7NJM - chains C and D of the 20 polymer chains in the assembly; structure by electron microscopy, 2.84 A resolution.

Chain C:
Name: ATP synthase subunit alpha
From: Mycolicibacterium smegmatis (strain ATCC 700084 / mc(2)155)
Notes: EC 7.1.2.2
Reference sequence: A0R202 (ATPA_MYCS2); numbering as in UniProt (aligned over 1-548)
Sequence (548 residues; numbered 1 to 548; the number before each row is that of its first residue):
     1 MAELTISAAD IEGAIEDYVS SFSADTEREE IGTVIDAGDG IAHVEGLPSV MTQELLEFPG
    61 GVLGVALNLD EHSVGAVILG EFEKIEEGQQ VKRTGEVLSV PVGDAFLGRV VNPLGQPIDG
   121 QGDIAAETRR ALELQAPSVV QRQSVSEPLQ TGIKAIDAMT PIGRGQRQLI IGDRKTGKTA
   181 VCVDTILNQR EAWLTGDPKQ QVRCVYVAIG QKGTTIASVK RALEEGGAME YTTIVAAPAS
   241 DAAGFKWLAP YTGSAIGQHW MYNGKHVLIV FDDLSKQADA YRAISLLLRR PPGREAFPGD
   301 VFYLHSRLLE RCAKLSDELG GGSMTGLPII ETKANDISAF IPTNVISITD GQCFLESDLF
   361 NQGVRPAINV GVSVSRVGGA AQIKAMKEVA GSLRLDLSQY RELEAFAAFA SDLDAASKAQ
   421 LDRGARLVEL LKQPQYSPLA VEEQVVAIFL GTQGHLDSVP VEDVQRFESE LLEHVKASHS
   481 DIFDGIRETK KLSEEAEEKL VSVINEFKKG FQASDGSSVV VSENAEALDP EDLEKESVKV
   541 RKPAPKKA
Not modelled in the structure: 1-4, 408-413, 516-522, 546-548
Swiss-Prot annotation at these positions:
  - binding site (ATP): G172 to T179
  - site: S373 (Required for activity)

Chain D:
Name: ATP synthase subunit beta
From: Mycolicibacterium smegmatis (strain ATCC 700084 / mc(2)155)
Notes: EC 7.1.2.2
Reference sequence: A0R200 (ATPB_MYCS2); numbering as in UniProt (aligned over 1-475)
Sequence (475 residues; each row starts with the number of its first residue):
     1 MTATAEKTAG RVVRITGPVV DVEFPRGSVP ELFNALHAEI TFGALAKTLT LEVAQHLGDS
    61 LVRCISMQPT DGLVRGVEVT DTGASISVPV GDGVKGHVFN ALGDCLDDPG YGKDFEHWSI
   121 HRKPPAFSDL EPRTEMLETG LKVVDLLTPY VRGGKIALFG GAGVGKTVLI QEMINRIARN
   181 FGGTSVFAGV GERTREGNDL WVELADANVL KDTALVFGQM DEPPGTRMRV ALSALTMAEF
   241 FRDEQGQDVL LFIDNIFRFT QAGSEVSTLL GRMPSAVGYQ PTLADEMGEL QERITSTRGR
   301 SITSMQAVYV PADDYTDPAP ATTFAHLDAT TELSRAVFSK GIFPAVDPLA SSSTILDPAI
   361 VGDEHYRVAQ EVIRILQRYK DLQDIIAILG IDELSEEDKQ LVNRARRIER FLSQNMMAAE
   421 QFTGQPGSTV PLKETIEAFD KLTKGEFDHL PEQAFFLIGG LDDLAKKAES LGAKL
Not modelled in the structure: 1-7

Interface between chain C and chain D:
Pairs across the interface (105; chain C residue first):
  G46(C) with R75(D), hydrogen bond (backbone-side chain)
  L47(C) with R75(D), hydrogen bond (backbone-side chain)
  P48(C) with V74(D); R75(D)
  S49(C) with V74(D)
  V50(C) with V74(D); R75(D)
  M51(C) with F42(D), hydrophobic; G72(D); L73(D); V74(D), hydrophobic
  T52(C) with I15(D); T70(D); G72(D), hydrogen bond (backbone-backbone); L73(D), hydrogen bond (side chain-backbone)
  Q53(C) with D71(D)
  L67(C) with I15(D)
  N68(C) with I15(D)
  L69(C) with R14(D); I15(D), hydrogen bond (backbone-backbone)
  D70(C) with V13(D); R14(D); R75(D), hydrogen bond (backbone-side chain)
  E71(C) with V13(D); R14(D), salt bridge
  S73(C) with R75(D)
  V74(C) with R75(D)
  G95(C) with F42(D)
  E96(C) with F42(D)
  V97(C) with F42(D), hydrophobic
  E133(C) with L45(D); D71(D)
  L134(C) with L45(D), hydrophobic
  Q135(C) with K47(D)
  P137(C) with T194(D)
  S138(C) with T194(D)
  V139(C) with L106(D), hydrophobic; T194(D); G197(D); N198(D), hydrogen bond (backbone-side chain)
  R142(C) with T194(D); N198(D), hydrogen bond (backbone-side chain)
  Q143(C) with N198(D)
  S144(C) with N198(D); D199(D)
  R167(C) with R193(D)
  P291(C) with T268(D)
  R294(C) with V277(D)
  G299(C) with E265(D)
  D300(C) with E265(D)
  F302(C) with M220(D), hydrophobic; R227(D); R258(D); Q261(D); E265(D)
  Y303(C) with P69(D); D221(D); E222(D); E265(D)
  S306(C) with M220(D), hydrogen bond (side chain-backbone)
  E310(C) with R193(D); T194(D), hydrogen bond; M220(D); D221(D)
  S338(C) with A312(D)
  T343(C) with Y309(D); A312(D)
  I346(C) with A162(D), hydrophobic; R193(D)
  S347(C) with R193(D), hydrogen bond (backbone-side chain); R258(D), hydrogen bond
  I348(C) with R193(D), hydrogen bond (backbone-side chain); M220(D), hydrophobic
  T349(C) with R193(D), hydrogen bond (backbone-side chain)
  D350(C) with R193(D), salt bridge; R195(D), salt bridge
  G371(C) with F338(D); S339(D)
  V374(C) with F338(D), hydrophobic
  R376(C) with A162(D); G163(D); R193(D); R195(D); F422(D)
  G378(C) with Q421(D); F422(D)
  G379(C) with Q421(D), hydrogen bond (backbone-backbone)
  L395(C) with G341(D); F343(D), hydrophobic; F456(D), hydrophobic; L457(D), hydrophobic
  S398(C) with S339(D), hydrogen bond (side chain-backbone); K340(D); G341(D), hydrogen bond (side chain-backbone)
  Q399(C) with K340(D), hydrogen bond (side chain-backbone); G341(D); R410(D), hydrogen bond; Q453(D); F456(D)
  E402(C) with K340(D); R406(D), salt bridge; R410(D), salt bridge
  F406(C) with Y379(D); R406(D)
  Q420(C) with Q453(D), hydrogen bond
Other interface residues (no listed pair), chain C (69 interface residues in all): A136, V140, V145, R290, P292, R307, N344, V372, S375, V377, A380, G391, R394, L403, A416
Other interface residues (no listed pair), chain D (63 interface residues in all): T16, G17, A44, V98, D107, E192, W201, F217, P223, R335, I342, I386, I391, V402, T423, P451, E452

Summary:
69 residues of chain C and 63 residues of chain D are in contact, with 20 hydrogen bonds and 5 salt bridges.
Among the polar pairs are E71(C)-R14(D), D350(C)-R193(D) and D350(C)-R195(D). UniProt lists 8 ATP-binding
residues on chain C.
Chain C is ATP synthase subunit alpha and chain D is ATP synthase subunit beta, both from Mycolicibacterium
smegmatis (strain ATCC 700084 / mc(2)155); the structure, Mycobacterium smegmatis ATP synthase state 1c, was
determined by electron microscopy, deposited together with 7NJK, 7NJL, 7NJN, 7NJO, 7NJP, 7NJQ and 20 further
entries.
